PDB entry 4RA8 | X-ray diffraction, 2.60 A resolution | chain A

== Chain A ==
Protein: C-C motif chemokine 3
Source organism: Homo sapiens
UniProt: P10147 (CCL3_HUMAN); residues 1-69 here correspond to UniProt positions 23-91 (UniProt number = residue number + 22)
Chain sequence (69 residues; each row starts with the number of its first residue):
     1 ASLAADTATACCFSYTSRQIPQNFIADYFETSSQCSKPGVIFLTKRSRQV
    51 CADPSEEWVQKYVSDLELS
Unresolved in the structure: 1
Construct notes: engineered mutation Ala8 (Pro30 in P10147)
Disulfide bonds: Cys11-Cys35, Cys12-Cys51

== Summary ==
Chain A is C-C motif chemokine 3 (Homo sapiens); the structure, Structure analysis of the Mip1a P8A mutant,
was determined by X-ray diffraction, deposited together with 4RAL, 4MHE and 3TN2.
